PDB entry 5DBA | X-ray diffraction, 1.97 A resolution | chains A and T of the 4 polymer chains in the assembly

Chain A:
Name: DNA polymerase beta
Source organism: Homo sapiens
Notes: EC 2.7.7.7, 4.2.99.-
UniProtKB: P06746 (DPOLB_HUMAN); residue numbers follow UniProt; this construct covers 1-335
Chain sequence (335 residues; row label = number of the first residue in the row):
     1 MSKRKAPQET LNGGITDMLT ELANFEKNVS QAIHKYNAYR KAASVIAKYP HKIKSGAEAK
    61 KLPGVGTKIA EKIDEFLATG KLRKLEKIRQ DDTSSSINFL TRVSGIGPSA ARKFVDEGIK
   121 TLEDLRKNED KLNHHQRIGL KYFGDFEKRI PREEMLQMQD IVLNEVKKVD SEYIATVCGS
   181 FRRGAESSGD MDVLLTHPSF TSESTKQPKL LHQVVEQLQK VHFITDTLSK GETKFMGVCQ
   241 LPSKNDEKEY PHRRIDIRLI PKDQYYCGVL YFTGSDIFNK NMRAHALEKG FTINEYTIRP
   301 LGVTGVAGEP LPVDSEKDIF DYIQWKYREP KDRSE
Not modelled in the structure: 1-6, 205-206
Curated features (UniProtKB/Swiss-Prot):
  - region: Arg183 to Asp192 (DNA-binding)
  - active site: Lys72 (Nucleophile)
  - binding site (K(+)): Lys60, Leu62, Val65, Thr101, Val103, Ile106
  - binding site (Na(+)): Lys60, Leu62, Val65, Thr101, Val103, Ile106
  - binding site (dATP): Arg149, Ser180, Arg183, Gly189, Asp190
  - binding site (dCTP): Arg149, Ser180, Arg183, Gly189, Asp190
  - binding site (dGTP): Arg149, Ser180, Arg183, Gly189, Asp190, Asp192
  - binding site (dTTP): Arg149, Ser180, Arg183, Gly189, Asp190
  - binding site (Mg(2+)): Asp190, Asp192, Asp256
  - modified residue: Lys72 (N6-acetyllysine), Arg83 (Omega-N-methylarginine), Arg152 (Omega-N-methylarginine)
  - cross-link (Glycyl lysine isopeptide (Lys-Gly)): Lys41 (interchain with G-Cter in ubiquitin), Lys61 (interchain with G-Cter in ubiquitin), Lys81 (interchain with G-Cter in ubiquitin)
  - natural variant: Leu22 (L22P: Found in a gastric cancer sample; uncertain significance), Tyr39 (Y39C: Found in a gastric cancer sample; uncertain significance), Gly118 (G118V: Decreased DNA-directed DNA polymerase activity), Arg137 (R137Q: Decreased function in base-excision repair), Arg149 (R149I: Decreased DNA-directed DNA polymerase activity), Asp160 (D160N: Found in a gastric cancer sample; uncertain significance), Cys239 (C239R: Found in a gastric cancer sample; uncertain significance), Lys289 (K289M: Found in a colon cancer sample; uncertain significance), Asn294 (N294D: Found in a gastric cancer sample; uncertain significance), Glu295 (E295K: Found in a gastric cancer sample; uncertain significance)
  - mutagenesis: Phe25 (F25W: No effect on 5'-dRP lyase activity. Decreased ssDNA binding), His34 (H34G: Decreased 5'-dRP lyase activity. Decreased ssDNA binding), Lys35 (K35A: Decreased 5'-dRP lyase activity. Decreased ssDNA binding. Loss of 5'-dRP lyase activity; when associated with A-68 and A-72. Decreased ssDNA binding; when associated with A-68 and A-72 ...), Tyr39 (Y39F: No effect on 5'-dRP lyase activity; Y39Q: Abolishes DNA polymerase and 5'-dRP lyase activity), Lys41 (K41R: Abolishes ubiquitination; when associated with R-61 and R-81), Lys60 (K60A: Decreased 5'-dRP lyase activity. Decreased ssDNA binding), Lys61 (K61R: Abolishes ubiquitination; when associated with R-41 and R-81), Lys68 (K68A: No effect on 5'-dRP lyase activity. Decreased ssDNA binding. Loss of 5'-dRP lyase activity; when associated with A-35 and A-72. Decreased ssDNA binding; when associated with A-35 and A-72 ...), Glu71 (E71Q: No effect on 5'-dRP lyase activity. No effect on structure shown by circular dichroism. No effect on ssDNA binding), Lys72 (K72A: Severely reduced 5'-dRP lyase activity. Does not affect ssDNA binding. Loss of 5'-dRP lyase activity; when associated with A-35 and A-68. Decreased ssDNA binding ...), Glu75 (E75A: Slightly decreased 5'-dRP lyase activity. Decreased ssDNA binding. No effect on structure shown by circular dichroism), Lys81 (K81R: Abolishes ubiquitination; when associated with R-41 and R-61), 5 further mutagenesis entries in UniProt
Ion coordination: Na+ site 1: Lys60, Leu62, Val65 (shared with 1 residue of chain D); Na+ site 2: Thr101, Val103, Ile106 (shared with 1 residue of chain P)

Chain T:
Molecule: 16-nt DNA strand
Sequence (16 nucleotides; numbered 1 to 16; the number before each row is that of its first residue):
     1 CCGACGTCGC ATTAGC

Interface between chain A and chain T:
Contacting residue pairs - 15 pairs, chain A then chain T:
  His34(A) with DC5(T), stacking on the base
  Asn133(A) with DT12(T), phosphate contact
  His134(A) with DT12(T), phosphate contact
  Ser229(A) with DC10(T), phosphate contact; DA11(T), phosphate contact
  Lys230(A) with DC10(T), hydrogen bond to the phosphate; DA11(T), hydrogen bond to the phosphate
  Gly231(A) with DC10(T), phosphate contact
  Glu232(A) with DC10(T), hydrogen bond to the phosphate
  Thr233(A) with DG9(T), hydrogen bond to the phosphate; DC10(T), hydrogen bond to the phosphate
  Lys234(A) with DG9(T), hydrogen bond to the base; DC10(T), hydrogen bond to the phosphate
  Tyr271(A) with DG6(T), hydrogen bond to the base
  Tyr296(A) with DC8(T), sugar contact
Interface residues without a listed pair, chain A (13 interface residues in all): Asn37, Leu228

In short:
13 residues of chain A and 7 residues of chain T are in contact, with 8 hydrogen bonds and 1 aromatic stacking
contact. Polar pairs include Lys234(A)-DG9(T), Tyr271(A)-DG6(T) and Lys230(A)-DC10(T).
Here chain A is DNA polymerase beta (Homo sapiens) and chain T is a 16-nt DNA strand. Entry 5DBA (Structure of
human DNA polymerase beta Host-Guest complex with the dG base paired with a dT) was determined by X-ray
diffraction (same publication as 5DB6, 5DB7, 5DB8, 5DB9, 5DBB and 5DBC).
